PDB entry 7ANZ | electron microscopy, 3.60 A resolution | chains B and D of the 4 polymer chains in the assembly

# Chain B
Molecule: Tubulin gamma chain
From: Candida albicans
UniProt: O93807 (TBG_CANAX); residue numbers follow UniProt; this construct covers 1-502
Sequence (502 residues; numbered 1 to 502; the number before each row is that of its first residue):
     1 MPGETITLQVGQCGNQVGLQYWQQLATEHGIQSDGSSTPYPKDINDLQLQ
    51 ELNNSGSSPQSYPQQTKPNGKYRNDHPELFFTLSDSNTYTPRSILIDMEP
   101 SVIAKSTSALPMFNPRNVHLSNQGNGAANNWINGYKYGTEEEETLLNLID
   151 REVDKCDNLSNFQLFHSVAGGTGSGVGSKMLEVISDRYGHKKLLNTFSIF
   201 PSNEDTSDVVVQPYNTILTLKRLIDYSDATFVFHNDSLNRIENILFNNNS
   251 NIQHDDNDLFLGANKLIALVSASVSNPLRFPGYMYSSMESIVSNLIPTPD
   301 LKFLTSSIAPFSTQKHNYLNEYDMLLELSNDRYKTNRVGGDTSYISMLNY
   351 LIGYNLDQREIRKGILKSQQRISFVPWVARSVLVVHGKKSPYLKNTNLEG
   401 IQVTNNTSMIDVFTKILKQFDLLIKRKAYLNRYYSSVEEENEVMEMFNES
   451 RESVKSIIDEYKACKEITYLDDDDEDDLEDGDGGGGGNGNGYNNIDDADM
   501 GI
Disordered / not traced: 1, 53-70, 122-126, 204-208, 244-259, 311-318, 429-436, 472-502

# Chain D
Molecule: Spindle pole body component
From: Candida albicans
UniProt: A0A1D8PS42 (A0A1D8PS42_CANAL); numbering as in UniProt (aligned over 1-785)
Sequence (785 residues; row label = number of the first residue in the row):
     1 MALNKVQLIKLYSNRLVKSLVPVEFGEAFIQSIINDLQTTLLNTSSEEQN
    51 LSIIINKLKMQFLSNNLKNEWVEFQNIVNSLSKFKSLDQICNYLAFLDAL
   101 RDEKPEDILSTSTASLSPGKQNLMINTVNTALTLSQLIEPYYDTLSEQTI
   151 LTYLPYTMLGSDSKIFTFSNNYTRLEIPKDINNSFSSLLREVFEFAILYK
   201 QLAIVVDRYKGTLVSAIKTAYIAILEAQLNKYVNDINNIFNNKPNSILVV
   251 YNSIFPWISILRFLYRVSNRLNRLDGYEFLTFIYSFTNHGDPKIRGIAVT
   301 AFTEVVKPYYNIVEHWIVKGELIDNNNEFFIIFDQEQNEFNSIIKLLPKK
   351 IPAFIKSSDKIFQIGKTLIFLNKYCRELKWVNQYNVKYSAILFNNHQGLA
   401 SMTTNEMIKLIDSQYNEILTFLTQIIQGNNKLFTHVYNFKRFYFMETNDF
   451 IDAIMVKGKDVFNESSVNISSTYLRKVLQDAIQISSVKNFEYVDRLDSRV
   501 LNPQHGNLGWESFTIEYKIDDLPMSYLFEGHQHLQYLKMFHFLWKLRQLN
   551 NLLNWHFEMFNELNHNVVTKLSSRNRRPLAKSLSIITSIRFHFTQFLNEL
   601 IAYLSYDVIEENFQQHIVRKLFYNKNDQDLLLNKSFMNLSEIDPNNDLPK
   651 FNVNLLTIDELVELHGTYIDSIINSSLLNEKLKGNETNISYIDQIFNILQ
   701 TIFNFINTSQEFYSLVVTFGLLVRSDSNANKIELEQDQEDLEFQLHKIKR
   751 KIYKDIYQHDYKRQLNDLKNDLNRDYNLKDLSKLL
Disordered / not traced: 1-149, 628-629, 639-646, 680-686, 727-732

# Chain B / chain D interface
Pairs across the interface (112; chain B residue first):
  Pro2(B) - Asp449(D)
  Pro2(B) - Asp452(D)
  Pro2(B) - Ala453(D)
  Pro2(B) - Ile484(D)  hydrophobic
  Asp43(B) - Tyr437(D)
  Asn45(B) - Phe433(D)
  Asn45(B) - Tyr437(D)
  Asn45(B) - Phe613(D)
  Asp46(B) - Phe433(D)
  Leu47(B) - Phe433(D)
  Leu47(B) - Phe622(D)  hydrophobic
  Leu49(B) - Gln424(D)
  Leu49(B) - Gln427(D)
  Leu49(B) - Gly428(D)
  Leu49(B) - Phe651(D)  hydrophobic
  Leu49(B) - Val653(D)  hydrophobic
  Gln50(B) - Phe651(D)
  Gln50(B) - Asn652(D)
  Glu51(B) - Pro649(D)
  Glu51(B) - Lys650(D)
  Leu52(B) - Asn652(D)
  Tyr72(B) - Asn489(D)  hydrogen bond (backbone-backbone)
  Tyr72(B) - Phe490(D)  hydrophobic
  Tyr72(B) - Glu491(D)
  Arg73(B) - Ser486(D)
  Arg73(B) - Asn489(D)
  Asn74(B) - Arg441(D)
  Asp75(B) - Ser486(D)
  His76(B) - Ile484(D)  hydrogen bond (side chain-backbone)
  His76(B) - Ser485(D)
  His76(B) - Ser486(D)
  Asp157(B) - Ile484(D)
  Asn158(B) - Val456(D)
  Ser160(B) - Glu558(D)
  Ser185(B) - His565(D)
  Gly189(B) - Asn566(D)
  His190(B) - Glu562(D)
  His190(B) - Asn566(D)
  Lys191(B) - Glu558(D)
  Leu193(B) - Phe557(D)  hydrophobic
  Leu193(B) - Glu558(D)
  Asp225(B) - His565(D)
  Tyr226(B) - His565(D)
  Asp228(B) - Asn561(D)  hydrogen bond
  Pro281(B) - Glu446(D)
  Pro281(B) - Asp449(D)
  Pro281(B) - Ser486(D)
  Gly282(B) - Met445(D)
  Gly282(B) - Glu446(D)
  Gly282(B) - Thr447(D)
  Gly282(B) - Asn448(D)  hydrogen bond (backbone-backbone)
  Tyr283(B) - Lys440(D)
  Tyr283(B) - Phe444(D)
  Tyr283(B) - Met445(D)
  Tyr283(B) - Glu446(D)
  Tyr283(B) - Asn448(D)
  Tyr283(B) - Arg547(D)  hydrogen bond (backbone-side chain)
  Tyr283(B) - Ser605(D)
  Tyr283(B) - Tyr606(D)
  Tyr283(B) - Ile609(D)
  Tyr283(B) - Glu610(D)  hydrogen bond
  Met284(B) - Asn598(D)
  Met284(B) - Ile601(D)  hydrophobic
  Met284(B) - Ala602(D)
  Met284(B) - Tyr606(D)  hydrophobic
  Tyr285(B) - Asn598(D)
  Ser286(B) - Asn448(D)  hydrogen bond
  Ser286(B) - Asp452(D)  hydrogen bond
  Glu289(B) - Asn554(D)
  Glu289(B) - Glu558(D)
  Ser290(B) - Asn554(D)  hydrogen bond
  Ser293(B) - Asn554(D)
  Ser293(B) - Phe557(D)
  Ser293(B) - Arg590(D)  hydrogen bond (backbone-side chain)
  Ser293(B) - Phe591(D)
  Ser293(B) - Thr594(D)
  Asn294(B) - Phe591(D)
  Asn294(B) - Thr594(D)
  Asn294(B) - Gln595(D)
  Asn294(B) - Asn598(D)
  Leu295(B) - Phe591(D)
  Ile296(B) - Arg590(D)  hydrogen bond (backbone-side chain)
  Ile296(B) - Phe591(D)
  Pro297(B) - Thr587(D)
  Pro297(B) - Ser588(D)  hydrogen bond (backbone-backbone)
  Pro297(B) - Arg590(D)
  Pro297(B) - Phe591(D)  hydrophobic
  Thr298(B) - Ser584(D)
  Pro299(B) - Asn564(D)
  Pro299(B) - Thr587(D)
  Ser346(B) - Phe591(D)
  Gln358(B) - Tyr606(D)
  Arg362(B) - Tyr603(D)
  Arg362(B) - Asp607(D)  salt bridge
  Arg362(B) - Asp780(D)  salt bridge
  Arg362(B) - Leu784(D)
  Ile365(B) - Leu784(D)  hydrophobic
  Leu366(B) - Asp780(D)
  Leu366(B) - Lys783(D)
  Leu366(B) - Leu784(D)  hydrophobic
  Gln369(B) - Lys783(D)  hydrogen bond (side chain-backbone)
  Gln369(B) - Leu784(D)
  Trp377(B) - His592(D)  hydrogen bond (backbone-side chain)
  Val378(B) - Phe591(D)  hydrophobic
  Arg380(B) - Lys783(D)
  Val382(B) - Glu599(D)
  Leu383(B) - Gln595(D)
  Leu383(B) - Asn598(D)
  Leu383(B) - Glu599(D)
  His386(B) - Tyr606(D)
  Lys388(B) - Glu446(D)  salt bridge
  Tyr469(B) - Ile585(D)
Also at the interface, not in a pair above, chain B (64 interface residues in all): Lys42, Gln48, Leu83, Lys192, Ser287, Val292, Ser381, Val384, Leu470, Asp471
Also at the interface, not in a pair above, chain D (66 interface residues in all): Thr423, Thr434, Lys457, Lys488, Lys581, Asp755
The authors on this interface:
  - interface residues, chain B: Thr38(B)

# Summary
The interface between chain B and chain D involves 64 residues on one side and 66 on the other; the contacts
include 14 hydrogen bonds and 3 salt bridges. Polar contacts include Arg362(B)-Asp607(D), Arg362(B)-Asp780(D)
and Lys388(B)-Glu446(D). From the paper: the interface residue Thr38(B).
Chain B is Tubulin gamma chain and chain D is Spindle pole body component, both from Candida albicans; the
structure, Structure of the Candida albicans gamma-Tubulin Small Complex, was determined by electron
microscopy.
